PDB entry 3UN4 | X-ray diffraction, 3.40 A resolution | chains D and E of the 28 polymer chains in the assembly

[Chain D]
Name: Proteasome component PUP2
From: Saccharomyces cerevisiae
Notes: EC 3.4.25.1
UniProtKB: P32379 (PSA5_YEAST); residues -7 to 252 here correspond to UniProt positions 1-260 (UniProt number = residue number + 8)
Amino-acid sequence (260 residues; each row starts with the number of its first residue; numbers below 1 keep their minus sign (Met-7 is residue -7)):
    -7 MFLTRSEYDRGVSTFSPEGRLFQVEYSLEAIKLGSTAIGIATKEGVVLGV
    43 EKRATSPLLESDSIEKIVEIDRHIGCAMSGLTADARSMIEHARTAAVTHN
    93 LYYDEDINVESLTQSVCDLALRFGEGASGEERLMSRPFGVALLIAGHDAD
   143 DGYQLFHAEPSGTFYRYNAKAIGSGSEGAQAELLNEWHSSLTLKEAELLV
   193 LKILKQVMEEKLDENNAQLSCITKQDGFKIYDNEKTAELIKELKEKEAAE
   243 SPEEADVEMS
Not modelled in the structure: -7 to 0, 243-252

[Chain E]
Name: Proteasome component PRE5
From: Saccharomyces cerevisiae
Notes: EC 3.4.25.1
UniProtKB: P40302 (PSA1_YEAST); residues 0-233 here correspond to UniProt positions 1-234 (UniProt number = residue number + 1)
Amino-acid sequence (234 residues; numbered 0 to 233; the number before each row is that of its first residue; numbering starts at 0):
     0 MFRNNYDGDTVTFSPTGRLFQVEYALEAIKQGSVTVGLRSNTHAVLVALK
    50 RNADELSSYQKKIIKCDEHMGLSLAGLAPDARVLSNYLRQQCNYSSLVFN
   100 RKLAVERAGHLLCDKAQKNTQSYGGRPYGVGLLIIGYDKSGAHLLEFQPS
   150 GNVTELYGTAIGARSQGAKTYLERTLDTFIKIDGNPDELIKAGVEAISQS
   200 LRDESLTVDNLSIAIVGKDTPFTIYDGEAVAKYI
Not modelled in the structure: 0
Swiss-Prot annotation at these positions:
  - modified residue: Ser13 (Phosphoserine)
  - cross-link: Lys190 (Glycyl lysine isopeptide (Lys-Gly) (interchain with G-Cter in ubiquitin))

[How chain D and chain E interact]
Contacting residue pairs - 54 pairs, chain D then chain E:
  Ser5(D) - Gly123(E)
  Ser5(D) - Arg125(E)
  Thr6(D) - Gly7(E)
  Thr6(D) - Gln20(E)
  Phe7(D) - Gln20(E)  hydrogen bond (backbone-side chain)
  Phe7(D) - Tyr23(E)
  Phe7(D) - Ala24(E)  hydrophobic
  Phe7(D) - Leu76(E)  hydrophobic
  Phe7(D) - Arg125(E)
  Phe7(D) - Pro126(E)
  Phe7(D) - Gly128(E)
  Ser8(D) - Tyr23(E)
  Pro9(D) - Tyr23(E)
  Pro9(D) - Glu26(E)
  Glu10(D) - Gln30(E)  hydrogen bond (backbone-side chain)
  Gly11(D) - Tyr23(E)
  Gly11(D) - Ala27(E)
  Arg12(D) - Gln30(E)  hydrogen bond
  Leu13(D) - Arg125(E)
  Gln106(D) - Arg81(E)
  Asp110(D) - Arg81(E)  salt bridge
  Leu113(D) - Pro78(E)  hydrophobic
  Leu113(D) - Asp79(E)
  Leu113(D) - Arg125(E)
  Gly118(D) - Tyr122(E)
  Gly118(D) - Gly123(E)
  Gly118(D) - Gly124(E)
  Ala119(D) - Gly123(E)
  Ala119(D) - Gly124(E)
  Ser120(D) - Asn118(E)  hydrogen bond (backbone-side chain)
  Ser120(D) - Ser121(E)
  Ser120(D) - Gly124(E)
  Ser153(D) - Pro78(E)
  Gly154(D) - Pro78(E)
  Thr155(D) - Gln59(E)
  Thr155(D) - Pro78(E)
  Tyr157(D) - Arg50(E)
  Tyr157(D) - Ala52(E)
  Tyr157(D) - Ser56(E)
  Tyr157(D) - Ser57(E)
  Tyr157(D) - Gln59(E)
  Arg158(D) - Leu55(E)
  Arg158(D) - Ser56(E)
  Arg158(D) - Ser57(E)  hydrogen bond (backbone-backbone)
  Tyr159(D) - Ala52(E)
  Tyr159(D) - Asp53(E)
  Tyr159(D) - Leu55(E)
  Tyr159(D) - Ser56(E)
  Asn160(D) - Leu55(E)  hydrogen bond (backbone-backbone)
  Ala161(D) - Leu55(E)
  Gln172(D) - Asp53(E)  hydrogen bond
  Gln172(D) - Leu55(E)
  Leu175(D) - Leu55(E)
  Leu176(D) - Leu55(E)  hydrophobic
Also at the interface, not in a pair above, chain D (31 interface residues in all): Arg2, Gly3, Glu117, Gly121, Phe156
Also at the interface, not in a pair above, chain E (34 interface residues in all): Arg2, Asp6, Asn51, Lys60, Ala77, Lys114, Lys117, Tyr127

[Summary]
31 residues of chain D face 34 of chain E across their interface, with 7 hydrogen bonds and 1 salt bridge.
Polar contacts include Asp110(D)-Arg81(E), Phe7(D)-Gln20(E) and Glu10(D)-Gln30(E).
Chain D is Proteasome component PUP2 and chain E is Proteasome component PRE5, both from Saccharomyces
cerevisiae; the structure, Yeast 20S proteasome in complex with PR-957 (morpholine), was determined by X-ray
diffraction together with 3UN8 from the same study.
